Entry 3C1C (X-ray diffraction, 3.15 A resolution); this record covers chains H and J of the 10 polymer chains in the assembly.

[Chain H]
Name: Histone 2, H2bf
Organism: Xenopus (Silurana) tropicalis
UniProtKB: Q28D68 (Q28D68_XENTR); residues 1398-1522 here correspond to UniProt positions 2-126 (UniProt number = residue number - 1396)
Amino-acid sequence (125 residues; numbered 1398 to 1522; the number before each row is that of its first residue):
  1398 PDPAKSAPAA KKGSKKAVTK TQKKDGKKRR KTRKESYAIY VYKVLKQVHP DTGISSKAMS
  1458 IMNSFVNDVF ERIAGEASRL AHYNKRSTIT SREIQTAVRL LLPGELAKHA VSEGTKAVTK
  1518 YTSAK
Not modelled in the structure: 1398-1428, 1521-1522

[Chain J]
Molecule: Palindromic 146bp Human Alpha satellite DNA
Sequence (146 nucleotides; numbered 147 to 292; the number before each row is that of its first residue):
   147 ATCAATATCC ACCTGCAGAT TCTACCAAAA GTGTATTTGG AAACTGCTCC ATCAAAAGGC
   207 ATGTTCAGCG GAATTCCGCT GAACATGCCT TTTGATGGAG CAGTTTCCAA ATACACTTTT
   267 GGTAGAATCT GCAGGTGGAT ATTGAT

[How chain H and chain J interact]
Contacting residue pairs (10; chain H residue first):
  Thr1429(H) with DG249(J), phosphate contact
  Arg1430(H) with DA175(J), salt bridge to the phosphate
  Tyr1439(H) with DT166(J), phosphate contact
  Ser1453(H) with DA165(J), phosphate contact
  Arg1483(H) with DG186(J), phosphate contact; DA187(J), salt bridge to the phosphate
  Ser1484(H) with DG185(J), hydrogen bond to the phosphate; DG186(J), hydrogen bond to the phosphate
  Thr1485(H) with DG185(J), hydrogen bond to the phosphate; DG186(J), hydrogen bond to the phosphate
Other interface residues (no listed pair), chain H (11 interface residues in all): Glu1432, Gly1450, Ile1451, Ser1452
Other interface residues (no listed pair), chain J (8 interface residues in all): DA174

[In short]
The interface between chain H and chain J involves 11 residues on one side and 8 on the other; the contacts
include 4 hydrogen bonds and 2 salt bridges. Polar contacts include Ser1484(H)-DG185(J), Ser1484(H)-DG186(J)
and Thr1485(H)-DG185(J).
Chain H is Histone 2, H2bf (Xenopus (Silurana) tropicalis) and chain J is Palindromic 146bp Human Alpha
satellite DNA; the structure, The effect of H3 K79 dimethylation and H4 K20 trimethylation on nucleosome and
chromatin structure, was determined by X-ray diffraction, deposited together with 3C1B.
